PDB entry 2VE9 | X-ray diffraction, 1.90 A resolution | chains B and J of the 5 polymer chains in the assembly

Chain B:
Protein: DNA translocase ftsk
Source organism: Pseudomonas aeruginosa
Notes: fragment: gamma domain, residues 739-811
UniProt: Q9I0M3 (FTSK_PSEAE); numbering as in UniProt (aligned over 739-811)
Sequence (73 residues; numbered 739 to 811; the number before each row is that of its first residue):
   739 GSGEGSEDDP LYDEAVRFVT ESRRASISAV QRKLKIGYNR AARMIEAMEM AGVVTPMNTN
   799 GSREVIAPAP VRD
Disordered / not traced: 739-746, 809-811
From the paper describing this entry:
  - binding site for the 16-nt DNA strand: Gln769, Asn777

Chain J:
Molecule: 16-nt DNA strand
Sequence (16 nucleotides; each row starts with the number of its first residue):
     1 GTCGCCCTGC CCTGGT

How chain B and chain J interact:
Residue-residue contacts (9; chain B residue first):
  Ser764(B) with DC5(J), phosphate contact; DC6(J), phosphate contact
  Ile765(B) with DC6(J), hydrogen bond to the phosphate; DC7(J), phosphate contact
  Ser766(B) with DC5(J), sugar contact; DC6(J), hydrogen bond to the phosphate
  Tyr776(B) with DC6(J), sugar contact; DC7(J), hydrogen bond to the phosphate; DT8(J), base contact
Other interface residues (no listed pair), chain B (6 interface residues in all): Arg770, Asn777

Summary:
Chain B and chain J form an interface of 6 and 4 residues respectively, with 3 hydrogen bonds. Among the polar
pairs are Ile765(B)-DC6(J), Ser766(B)-DC6(J) and Tyr776(B)-DC7(J). From the paper: a binding site for the
16-nt DNA strand at Gln769(B) and Asn777(B).
Here chain B is DNA translocase ftsk (Pseudomonas aeruginosa) and chain J is a 16-nt DNA strand. Entry 2VE9
(Xray structure of KOPS bound gamma domain of FtsK (P. aeruginosa)) was determined by X-ray diffraction
together with 2VE8 from the same study.
